PDB entry 7QNG | X-ray diffraction, 2.70 A resolution | chains C and D of the 4 polymer chains in the assembly

Chain C:
Name: H-2 class I histocompatibility antigen, D-B alpha chain
Source organism: Mus musculus
Reference sequence: P01899 (HA11_MOUSE); residues 1-276 here correspond to UniProt positions 25-300 (UniProt number = residue number + 24)
Amino-acid sequence (277 residues; each row starts with the number of its first residue; numbering starts at 0):
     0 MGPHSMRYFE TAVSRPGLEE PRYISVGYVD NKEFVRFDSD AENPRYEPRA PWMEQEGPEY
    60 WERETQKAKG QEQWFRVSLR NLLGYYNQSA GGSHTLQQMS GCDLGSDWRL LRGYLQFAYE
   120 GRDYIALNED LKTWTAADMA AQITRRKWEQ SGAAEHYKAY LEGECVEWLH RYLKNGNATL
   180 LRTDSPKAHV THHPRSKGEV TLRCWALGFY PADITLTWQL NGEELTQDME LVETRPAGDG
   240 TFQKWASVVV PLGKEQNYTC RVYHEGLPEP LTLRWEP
Unresolved in the structure: 0, 89-90
Sequence notes: initiating methionine (0)
Disulfide bonds: Cys101-Cys164, Cys203-Cys259

Chain D:
Name: Beta-2-microglobulin
Source organism: Homo sapiens
Reference sequence: P61769 (B2MG_HUMAN); residues 1-99 here correspond to UniProt positions 21-119 (UniProt number = residue number + 20)
Amino-acid sequence (100 residues; numbered 0 to 99; the number before each row is that of its first residue; numbering starts at 0):
     0 MIQRTPKIQV YSRHPAENGK SNFLNCYVSG FHPSDIEVDL LKNGERIEKV EHSDLSFSKD
    60 WSFYLLYYTE FTPTEKDEYA CRVNHVTLSQ PKIVKWDRDM
Sequence notes: initiating methionine (0)
Swiss-Prot annotation at these positions:
  - modified residue: Gln2 (Pyrrolidone carboxylic acid)
  - glycosylation: Ile1 (N-linked (Glc) (glycation) isoleucine), Lys19 (N-linked (Glc) (glycation) lysine), Lys41 (N-linked (Glc) (glycation) lysine), Lys48 (N-linked (Glc) (glycation) lysine), Lys58 (N-linked (Glc) (glycation) lysine), Lys91 (N-linked (Glc) (glycation) lysine), Lys94 (N-linked (Glc) (glycation) lysine)
Disulfide bonds: Cys25-Cys80

Chain C / chain D interface:
Contacting residue pairs (52):
  Arg6(C) - Lys58(D)
  Phe8(C) - Phe56(D)
  Phe8(C) - Ser57(D)
  Phe8(C) - Lys58(D)
  Thr10(C) - Phe56(D)
  Ile23(C) - Phe56(D)  hydrophobic
  Val25(C) - Phe56(D)  hydrophobic
  Tyr27(C) - Ser55(D)
  Tyr27(C) - Phe56(D)  hydrogen bond (side chain-backbone)
  Tyr27(C) - Tyr63(D)
  Arg35(C) - Asp53(D)
  Arg35(C) - Leu54(D)  hydrogen bond (side chain-backbone)
  Arg48(C) - Asp53(D)  salt bridge
  Gln96(C) - His31(D)  hydrogen bond
  Gln96(C) - Trp60(D)  hydrogen bond (side chain-backbone)
  Gln96(C) - Phe62(D)
  Gln97(C) - Trp60(D)
  Met98(C) - Lys58(D)
  Met98(C) - Trp60(D)
  Tyr113(C) - Lys58(D)
  Gln115(C) - Trp60(D)
  Phe116(C) - Trp60(D)  hydrophobic
  Ala117(C) - Trp60(D)  hydrophobic
  Glu119(C) - Met0(D)
  Glu119(C) - Ile1(D)  hydrogen bond (backbone-backbone)
  Glu119(C) - His31(D)
  Gly120(C) - Ile1(D)
  Gly120(C) - His31(D)
  Arg121(C) - Met0(D)  hydrogen bond (side chain-backbone)
  Arg121(C) - Ile1(D)
  Asp122(C) - Trp60(D)  hydrogen bond
  His192(C) - Asp98(D)
  Arg202(C) - Asp98(D)  hydrogen bond (side chain-backbone)
  Arg202(C) - Met99(D)
  Trp204(C) - Asp98(D)
  Trp204(C) - Met99(D)
  Leu206(C) - Pro14(D)  hydrophobic
  Val231(C) - Gln8(D)
  Glu232(C) - Gln8(D)  hydrogen bond (backbone-side chain)
  Arg234(C) - Gln8(D)  hydrogen bond
  Arg234(C) - Tyr10(D)
  Arg234(C) - Met99(D)  hydrogen bond (side chain-backbone)
  Pro235(C) - Tyr10(D)  hydrogen bond (backbone-side chain)
  Pro235(C) - Asn24(D)
  Pro235(C) - Tyr26(D)
  Ala236(C) - Arg12(D)  hydrogen bond (backbone-side chain)
  Ala236(C) - Asn24(D)  hydrogen bond (backbone-side chain)
  Gly237(C) - Arg12(D)  hydrogen bond (backbone-side chain)
  Gln242(C) - Tyr10(D)
  Gln242(C) - Ser11(D)
  Gln242(C) - Arg12(D)  hydrogen bond (side chain-backbone)
  Trp244(C) - Met99(D)  hydrogen bond (side chain-backbone)
Other interface residues (no listed pair), chain C (35 interface residues in all): Val12, Thr94, Thr233, Asp238
Other interface residues (no listed pair), chain D (27 interface residues in all): Lys6, His13, Ser28, Pro32, Ser33, Leu65

Overview:
35 residues of chain C and 27 residues of chain D are in contact; the contacts include 17 hydrogen bonds and 1
salt bridge. Polar contacts include Arg48(C)-Asp53(D), Tyr27(C)-Phe56(D) and Arg35(C)-Leu54(D).
Chain C is H-2 class I histocompatibility antigen, D-B alpha chain (Mus musculus) and chain D is
Beta-2-microglobulin (Homo sapiens); the structure, Structure of a MHC I-Tapasin-ERp57 complex, was determined
by X-ray diffraction.
